Entry 8GLE (X-ray diffraction, 1.85 A resolution); this record covers chains A and B.

Chain A:
Molecule: T-cell surface glycoprotein CD1b
Source organism: Homo sapiens
UniProtKB: P29016 (CD1B_HUMAN); residues 2-278 here correspond to UniProt positions 20-296 (UniProt number = residue number + 18)
Sequence (300 residues; each row starts with the number of its first residue):
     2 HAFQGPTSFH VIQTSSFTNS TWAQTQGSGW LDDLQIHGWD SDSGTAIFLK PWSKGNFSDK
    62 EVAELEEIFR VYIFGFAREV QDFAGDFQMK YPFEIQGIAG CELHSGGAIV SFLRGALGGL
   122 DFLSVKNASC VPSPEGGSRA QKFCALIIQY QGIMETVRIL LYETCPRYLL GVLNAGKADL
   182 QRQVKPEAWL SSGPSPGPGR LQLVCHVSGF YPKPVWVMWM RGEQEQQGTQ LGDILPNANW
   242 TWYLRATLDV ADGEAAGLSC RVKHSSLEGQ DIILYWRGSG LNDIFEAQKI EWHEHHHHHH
Not modelled in the structure: 2-3, 284-301
Sequence notes: expression tag (279-301)
UniProt features mapped onto this chain:
  - glycosylation (N-linked (GlcNAc...) asparagine): N20, N57, N128, N240
Disulfides: C102-C166, C131-C145, C206-C261
Glycans and other covalent adducts: glycan linked to N20, N57
Small-molecule neighbours:
  - tetracosyl octadecanoate (CUY): V12, I13, Q14, G28, S29, H38, W40, F70, Y73, I74, F77, E80, V81, F84, A85, F88, M90, I96, Q97, G98, I99, A100, L114, R115, G116, A117, L118, F123, L124, R140, F144, L147, I148, Y151
  - Sphingosine-1-galactoside-3-sulfate (SGF; (2S,3R,4E)-2-amino-3-hydroxyoctadec-4-en-1-yl 3-O-sulfo-beta-D-galactopyranoside): F10, V12, H38, F49, V63, L66, I69, F70, V72, Y73, G76, F77, A100, L114, I154, T157, V158, L161, L162, T165, C166, Y169
Reported in the primary citation:
  - binding site for Sphingosine-1-galactoside-3-sulfate: T157

Chain B:
Molecule: Beta-2-microglobulin
Source organism: Homo sapiens
UniProtKB: P61769 (B2MG_HUMAN); residues 3-101 here correspond to UniProt positions 21-119 (UniProt number = residue number + 18)
Sequence (101 residues; numbered 1 to 101; the number before each row is that of its first residue):
     1 PKIQRTPKIQ VYSRHPAENG KSNFLNCYVS GFHPSDIEVD LLKNGERIEK VEHSDLSFSK
    61 DWSFYLLYYT EFTPTEKDEY ACRVNHVTLS QPKIVKWDRD M
Not modelled in the structure: 1, 101
Sequence notes: expression tag (1-2)
UniProt features mapped onto this chain:
  - modified residue: Q4 (Pyrrolidone carboxylic acid)
  - glycosylation: I3 (N-linked (Glc) (glycation) isoleucine), K21 (N-linked (Glc) (glycation) lysine), K43 (N-linked (Glc) (glycation) lysine), K50 (N-linked (Glc) (glycation) lysine), K60 (N-linked (Glc) (glycation) lysine), K93 (N-linked (Glc) (glycation) lysine), K96 (N-linked (Glc) (glycation) lysine)
Disulfides: C27-C82

How chain A and chain B interact:
Residue-residue contacts (57; chain A residue first):
  I13(A) with L56(B); S57(B); F58(B), hydrophobic
  Q14(A) with F58(B)
  T15(A) with L56(B); F58(B); F64(B)
  Q27(A) with L56(B)
  S29(A) with L56(B)
  W31(A) with L56(B); S57(B)
  Q36(A) with D55(B), hydrogen bond
  E95(A) with H33(B); P34(B); S35(B), hydrogen bond; F64(B)
  Q97(A) with H33(B), hydrogen bond; F58(B); W62(B), hydrogen bond (side chain-backbone); F64(B)
  G98(A) with F58(B)
  I99(A) with W62(B), hydrophobic
  R115(A) with K60(B); W62(B)
  G116(A) with W62(B)
  A117(A) with W62(B), hydrophobic
  L118(A) with K2(B)
  G119(A) with K2(B); H33(B)
  G120(A) with R5(B), hydrogen bond (backbone-side chain); H33(B), hydrogen bond (backbone-side chain); D61(B); W62(B)
  L121(A) with R5(B)
  D122(A) with W62(B), hydrogen bond
  E188(A) with R14(B), salt bridge; H15(B), salt bridge; P16(B)
  W190(A) with H15(B); P16(B)
  S192(A) with R99(B)
  S193(A) with D100(B)
  S209(A) with R14(B), hydrogen bond (side chain-backbone)
  G210(A) with R14(B)
  L236(A) with Q10(B); Y12(B); Y28(B), hydrophobic
  P237(A) with Y12(B), hydrogen bond (backbone-side chain); Y28(B); L67(B)
  N238(A) with Y12(B); R14(B); N26(B), hydrogen bond; L67(B)
  A239(A) with L67(B); Y69(B), hydrophobic
  Y244(A) with Y12(B), hydrophobic
Also at the interface, not in a pair above, chain A (36 interface residues in all): S17, D34, G39, R140, G194, T242
Also at the interface, not in a pair above, chain B (26 interface residues in all): S13, Y65

Summary:
36 residues of chain A face 26 of chain B across their interface, with 10 hydrogen bonds and 2 salt bridges.
Among the polar pairs are E188(A)-R14(B), E188(A)-H15(B) and Q36(A)-D55(B). Chain A binds
Sphingosine-1-galactoside-3-sulfate and tetracosyl octadecanoate. From the paper: a binding site for
Sphingosine-1-galactoside-3-sulfate at T157(A).
Chain A is T-cell surface glycoprotein CD1b and chain B is Beta-2-microglobulin, both from Homo sapiens; the
structure, Crystal Structure of Human CD1b in Complex with Lysosulfatide, was determined by X-ray diffraction,
deposited together with 8GLF, 8GLG, 8GLH and 8GLI.
